Entry 8VQJ (electron microscopy, 3.82 A resolution); this record covers chains B and C of the 6 polymer chains in the assembly.

[Chain B]
Molecule: Light-independent protochlorophyllide reductase subunit B
Source organism: Cereibacter sphaeroides
Notes: EC 1.3.7.7
UniProtKB: B9KK25 (BCHB_CERSK); residues 1-536 here = UniProt positions 1-536
Sequence (536 residues; row label = number of the first residue in the row):
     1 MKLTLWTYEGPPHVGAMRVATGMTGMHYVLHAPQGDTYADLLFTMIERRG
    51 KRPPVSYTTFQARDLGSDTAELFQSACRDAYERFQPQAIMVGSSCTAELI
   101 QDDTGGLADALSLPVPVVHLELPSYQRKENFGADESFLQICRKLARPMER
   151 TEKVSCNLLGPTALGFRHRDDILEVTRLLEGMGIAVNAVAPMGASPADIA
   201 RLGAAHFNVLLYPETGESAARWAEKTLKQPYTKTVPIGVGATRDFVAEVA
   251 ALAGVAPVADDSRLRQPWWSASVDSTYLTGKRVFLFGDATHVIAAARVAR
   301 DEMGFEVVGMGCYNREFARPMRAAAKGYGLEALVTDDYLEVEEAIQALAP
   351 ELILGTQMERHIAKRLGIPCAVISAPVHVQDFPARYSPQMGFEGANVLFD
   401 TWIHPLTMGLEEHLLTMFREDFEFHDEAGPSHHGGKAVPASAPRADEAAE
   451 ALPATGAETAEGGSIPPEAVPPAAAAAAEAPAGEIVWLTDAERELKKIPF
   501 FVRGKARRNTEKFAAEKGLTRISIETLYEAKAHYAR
Unresolved in the structure: 421-536
Small-molecule neighbours:
  - Protochlorophyllide (PMR), molecule 1: Tyr-38, Leu-41, Leu-42, Met-45, Ile-46, Val-379
  - Protochlorophyllide (PMR), molecule 2: Asp-274, Tyr-277, Leu-410, Leu-414
  - 4Fe-4S cluster (SF4): Pro-33, Gln-34, Gly-35, Asp-36, Cys-95, Thr-96
Swiss-Prot annotation at these positions:
  - active site: Asp-274 (Proton donor)
  - binding site ([4Fe-4S] cluster): Asp-36
  - binding site (substrate): Gly-409, Leu-410
Reported in the primary citation:
  - conformationally variable residues (side-chain flip): Trp-6, Tyr-38, Leu-42, Asp-274, Tyr-277, His-378, His-404, Met-408, His-413, Phe-418
  - catalytic residues: Asp-274 (citing earlier work)
  - binding site for Protochlorophyllide: Tyr-38, Leu-41, Met-45, Ile-46, Val-273, Asp-274, Val-379
  - Cu ion coordination: His-404

[Chain C]
Molecule: Light-independent protochlorophyllide reductase subunit N
Source organism: Cereibacter sphaeroides
Notes: EC 1.3.7.7
UniProtKB: B9KK24 (BCHN_CERSK); numbering as in UniProt (aligned over 1-428)
Sequence (428 residues; row label = number of the first residue in the row):
     1 MSLDLPPPPARGCRSTEVLKERGQREVFCGLTGIIWLHRKMQDAFFLVVG
    51 SRTCAHLLQSAAGVMIFAEPRFGTAVLEEKDLAGLADANAELDREVDRLL
   101 ARRPDIRQLFLVGSCPSEVIKLDLHRAAERLSAHHGPAVRVYNFSGSGIE
   151 TTFTQGEDACLASIVPTLPATEARELLLVGALPDVVEDQAVSLLTQLGIG
   201 PVRCLPAHHAAEAPGVGPNTVFALVQPFLGDTHGALTRRGARHIAAPFPF
   251 GEEGTTLWLKAIADEFGVSAETFEAVTAAPRARARKAVAAASEGLRGKSV
   301 FFLPDSQLEPSLARFLTRECGMSAVEVGTPFLHRGILGPDLDLLAEGPVL
   351 SEGQDVERQLDRVRAARPDLTVCGLGLANPLEAEGFTTKWAIELVFTPVH
   401 FYEQAGDLAGLFSRPVRRRAILRREAAE
Unresolved in the structure: 1-21, 425-428
Small-molecule neighbours:
  - Protochlorophyllide (PMR): Thr-32, Trp-36, Ser-60, Ala-61, Ala-62, Phe-153, Trp-390, Ile-392, Phe-396
  - 4Fe-4S cluster (SF4): Cys-29, Leu-31, Thr-53, Cys-54, Leu-57, Ser-114, Cys-115, Pro-116, Gly-146, Gly-148
Swiss-Prot annotation at these positions:
  - binding site ([4Fe-4S] cluster): Cys-29, Cys-54, Cys-115
Reported in the primary citation:
  - binding site for Protochlorophyllide: Phe-28, Thr-32, Ser-60, Ala-61, Leu-375, Trp-390, Ile-392, Glu-393, Phe-396

[Interface between chain B and chain C]
Pairs across the interface (27):
  Trp-268(B) / Asn-379(C)
  Ser-270(B) / Arg-418(C)  hydrogen bond (backbone-side chain)
  Ser-270(B) / Leu-422(C)
  Ala-271(B) / Glu-382(C)
  Ala-271(B) / Leu-422(C)  hydrophobic
  Ser-272(B) / Asn-379(C)
  Val-273(B) / Ala-378(C)  hydrophobic
  Val-273(B) / Asn-379(C)  hydrogen bond (backbone-side chain)
  Val-273(B) / Trp-390(C)
  Ser-275(B) / Arg-418(C)  hydrogen bond (backbone-side chain)
  Thr-276(B) / Trp-390(C)
  Thr-276(B) / Arg-414(C)
  Thr-276(B) / Arg-418(C)
  Leu-278(B) / Arg-418(C)
  Thr-279(B) / Arg-418(C)  hydrogen bond
  Arg-300(B) / Ile-421(C)
  Asp-301(B) / Ile-421(C)
  Asp-301(B) / Leu-422(C)
  Glu-302(B) / Leu-422(C)
  Met-303(B) / Arg-418(C)  hydrogen bond (backbone-side chain)
  Gly-304(B) / Arg-418(C)
  Leu-414(B) / Val-64(C)
  Leu-415(B) / Val-64(C)
  Phe-418(B) / Arg-39(C)  hydrogen bond (backbone-side chain)
  Phe-418(B) / Met-65(C)  hydrophobic
  Arg-419(B) / Phe-67(C)  hydrogen bond (side chain-backbone)
  Arg-419(B) / Ala-68(C)
Interface residues without a listed pair, chain B (19 interface residues in all): Glu-411
Interface residues without a listed pair, chain C (14 interface residues in all): Ala-383

[In short]
Chain B and chain C form an interface of 19 and 14 residues respectively, with 7 hydrogen bonds. Polar pairs
include Ser-270(B)/Arg-418(C), Val-273(B)/Asn-379(C) and Ser-275(B)/Arg-418(C). One Protochlorophyllide
molecule is bound between chain B and chain C. From the paper: the catalytic residue Asp-274(B); a binding
site for Protochlorophyllide at Tyr-38(B), Leu-41(B) and Phe-28(C) among others.
Here chain B is Light-independent protochlorophyllide reductase subunit B and chain C is Light-independent
protochlorophyllide reductase subunit N, both from Cereibacter sphaeroides. Entry 8VQJ (CryoEM structure of
DPOR under turnover) was determined by electron microscopy, deposited together with 9BUO, 9E7H, 9EFU, 8VQH and
8VQI.
